4DR5 - chains A and O of the 23 polymer chains in the assembly; structure by X-ray diffraction, 3.45 A resolution.

== Chain A ==
Molecule: 16S rRNA
Organism: Thermus thermophilus
Sequence (1522 nucleotides; numbered 0 to 1544 plus 19 insertion-coded residues; 42 numbers in that range are skipped by the numbering (no residue carries them; nothing is unmodelled there); the number before each row is that of its first residue; a row labelled like 190A-190L holds insertion residues (190A, then the next letters in order); numbering starts at 0):
     0 UUUGUUGGAGAGUUUGAUCCUGGCUCAGGGUGAACGCUGGCGGCGUGCCU
    50 AAGACAUGCAAGUCGUGCGGG
    73 CCGCGGGGUUUU
    88 ACUCCG
    95 UGGUC
   101 AGCGGCGGACGGGUGAGUAACGCGUGGGU
  129A G
   130 ACCUACCCGGAAGAGGGGGACAACCCGGGGAAACUCGGGCUAAUCCCCCA
   180 UGUGGACCCGC
190A-190L CCCUUGGGGUGU
   191 GUCCAAAGGGCUUU
   216 GCCCGCUUCCGGAUGGGCCCGCGUCCCAUCAGCUAGUUGGUGGGGUAAUG
   266 GCCCACCAAGGCGACGACGGGUAGCCGGUCUGAGAGGAUGGCCGGCCACA
   316 GGGGCACUGAGACACGGGCCCCACUCCUACGGGAGGCAGCAGUUAGGAAU
   366 CUUCCGCAAUGGGCGCAAGCCUGACGGAGCGACGCCGCUUGGAGGAAGAA
   416 GCCCUUCGGGGUGUAAACUCCUGAA
   442 CCCGGGACGAAACCCCCGACGA
   474 GGGGACUGACGGUACCGGG
   494 GUAAUAGCGCCGGCCAACUCCGUGCCAGCAGCCGCGGUAAUACGGAGGGC
   544 GCGAGCGUUACCCGGAUUCACUGGGCGUAAAGGGCGUGUAGGCGGCCUGG
   594 GGCGUCCCAUGUGAAAGACCACGGCUCAACCGUGGGGGAGCGUGGGAUAC
   644 GCUCAGGCUAGACGGUGGGAGAGGGUGGUGGAAUUCCCGGAGUAGCGGUG
   694 AAAUGCGCAGAUACCGGGAGGAACGCCGAUGGCGAAGGCAGCCACCUGGU
   744 CCACCCGUGACGCUGAGGCGCGAAAGCGUGGGGAGCAAACCGGAUUAGAU
   794 ACCCGGGUAGUCCACGCCCUAAACGAUGCGCGCUAGGUCUCUGGGUCU
   848 CCUGGGGGCCGAAGCUAACGCGUUAAGCGCGCCGCCUGGGGAGUACGGCC
   898 GCAAGGCUGAAACUCAAAGGAAUUGACGGGGGCCCGCACAAGCGGUGGAG
   948 CAUGUGGUUUAAUUCGAAGXAACGCGAAGAACCUUACCAGGCCUUGACAU
   998 GCUAGG
 1003A G
  1004 AACCCGGGUGAAAGCCUGGGGUGCCCC
1030A-1030D GCGA
  1031 GGGGAGCCCUAGCACAGGUGCUGCAUGGCCGUCGUCAGCUCGUGCCGUGA
  1081 GGUGUUGGGUUAAGUCCCGCAACGAGCGCAACCCCCGCCGUUAGUUGCCA
  1131 GCGGUUCGGCCGGGCACUCUAACGGGACUGCCCGCGAAA
  1171 GCGGGAGGAAGGAGGGGACGACGUCUGGUCAGCAUGGCCCUUACGGCCUG
  1221 GGCGACACACGUGCUACAAUGCCCACUACAAAGCGAUGCCACCCGGCAAC
  1271 GGGGAGCUAAUCGCAAAAAGGUGGGCCCAGUUCGGAUUGGGGUCUGCAAC
  1321 CCGACCCCAUGAAGCCGGAAUCGCUAGUAAUCGCGGAUCAG
 1361A C
  1362 CAUGCCGCGGUGAAUACGUUCCCGGGCCUUGUACACACXGCCXGUXACGC
  1412 CAUGGGAGCGGGCUCUACCCGAAGUCGCCGGG
  1446 AGCCUACGGG
  1459 CAGGCGCCGAGGGUAGGGCCCGUGACUGGGGCGAAGUCGUAACAAGGUAG
  1509 CUGUACCGGAAGGUGCGGCUGGAUCCACUCCUUUCU
Unresolved in the structure: 0-4, 1534-1538
Differences from the reference sequence: conflict C1534 (A2157 in M26923.1), A1535 (C2158 in M26923.1)
Modified / non-standard residues: PSU (pseudouridine-5'-monophosphate) at position 516, 7MG (7N-methyl-8-hydroguanosine-5'-monophosphate) at position 527, M2G (N2-dimethylguanosine-5'-monophosphate) at position 966, 5MC (5-methylcytidine-5'-monophosphate) at position 967, 2MG (2N-methylguanosine-5'-monophosphate) at position 1207, 5MC (5-methylcytidine-5'-monophosphate) at position 1400, 4OC (4n,o2'-methylcytidine-5'-monophosphate) at position 1402, 5MC (5-methylcytidine-5'-monophosphate) at position 1404, 5MC (5-methylcytidine-5'-monophosphate) at position 1407, UR3 (3-methyluridine-5'-monophoshate) at position 1498, MA6 (6N-dimethyladenosine-5'-monophoshate) at position 1518, MA6 (6N-dimethyladenosine-5'-monophoshate) at position 1519, PSU (pseudouridine-5'-monophosphate) at position 1540, PSU (pseudouridine-5'-monophosphate) at position 1541
Ion coordination: Mg2+ site 1 near U5 (its only coordinating residue here); Mg2+ site 2 near G21 (its only coordinating residue here); Mg2+ site 3 near A33 (its only coordinating residue here); Mg2+ site 4: C48, G115; Mg2+ site 5 near A53 (its only coordinating residue here); Mg2+ site 6: C58, A59, U387; Mg2+ site 7: A59, C386, U387; Mg2+ site 8: U62, G105; Mg2+ site 9: G107, G324; Mg2+ site 10: A109, G331; Mg2+ site 11: G117, G289; Mg2+ site 12: C121, G124, U125; 94 more Mg2+ sites not listed
Small-molecule neighbours: streptomycin (SRY): U12, U13, U14, C526, 7MG_527, C912, A913, A914, A915, C1490, G1491

== Chain O ==
Molecule: 30S ribosomal protein S15
Organism: Thermus thermophilus
UniProt: Q5SJ76 (RS15_THET8); residues 1-89 here = UniProt positions 1-89
Chain sequence (89 residues; row label = number of the first residue in the row):
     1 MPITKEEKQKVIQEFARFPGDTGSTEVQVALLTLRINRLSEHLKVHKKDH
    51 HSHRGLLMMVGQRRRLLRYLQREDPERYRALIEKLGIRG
Unresolved in the structure: 1

== How chain A and chain O interact ==
Residue-residue contacts - 73 pairs, chain A then chain O:
  G579(A) - Arg54(O)  hydrogen bond to the sugar
  U580(A) - Arg54(O)  salt bridge to the phosphate
  U580(A) - Leu57(O)  sugar contact
  U580(A) - Met58(O)  sugar contact
  G581(A) - Gly61(O)  phosphate contact
  G581(A) - Arg64(O)  hydrogen bond to the phosphate
  G581(A) - Arg65(O)  salt bridge to the phosphate
  U582(A) - Arg64(O)  salt bridge to the phosphate
  U582(A) - Arg68(O)  salt bridge to the phosphate
  C656(A) - Gln28(O)  hydrogen bond to the sugar
  C656(A) - Gln62(O)  sugar contact
  G657(A) - Thr22(O)  hydrogen bond to the base
  G657(A) - Gly23(O)  sugar contact
  G657(A) - Gln28(O)  sugar contact
  G657(A) - Leu31(O)  phosphate contact
  G658(A) - Lys8(O)  salt bridge to the phosphate
  G658(A) - Ile12(O)  phosphate contact
  G658(A) - Thr22(O)  sugar contact
  G658(A) - Leu31(O)  phosphate contact
  U659(A) - Lys5(O)  phosphate contact
  U659(A) - Lys8(O)  salt bridge to the phosphate
  U659(A) - Gln9(O)  phosphate contact
  G660(A) - Lys5(O)  salt bridge to the phosphate
  G666(A) - His51(O)  sugar contact
  G666(A) - Ser52(O)  base contact
  G667(A) - His42(O)  hydrogen bond to the base
  G667(A) - Asp49(O)  hydrogen bond to the sugar
  G667(A) - His50(O)  sugar contact
  G667(A) - His51(O)  hydrogen bond to the sugar
  G668(A) - His46(O)  hydrogen bond to the sugar
  G668(A) - Lys48(O)  sugar contact
  G668(A) - Asp49(O)  sugar contact
  U669(A) - His46(O)  sugar contact
  A728(A) - Arg54(O)  salt bridge to the phosphate
  A729(A) - His51(O)  base contact
  G730(A) - His51(O)  hydrogen bond to the base
  C739(A) - Pro2(O)  phosphate contact
  C739(A) - His42(O)  hydrogen bond to the sugar
  U740(A) - Pro2(O)  phosphate contact
  U740(A) - Arg38(O)  phosphate contact
  U740(A) - Leu39(O)  phosphate contact
  U740(A) - His42(O)  hydrogen bond to the sugar
  U740(A) - Ser52(O)  hydrogen bond to the sugar
  G741(A) - Arg35(O)  salt bridge to the phosphate
  G741(A) - Leu39(O)  sugar contact
  G741(A) - His51(O)  hydrogen bond to the sugar
  G741(A) - Ser52(O)  sugar contact
  G741(A) - Gly55(O)  hydrogen bond to the sugar
  G742(A) - Arg35(O)  salt bridge to the phosphate
  G742(A) - Met58(O)  sugar contact
  C749(A) - Thr22(O)  base contact
  G750(A) - Phe18(O)  phosphate contact
  G750(A) - Gly20(O)  sugar contact
  G750(A) - Asp21(O)  hydrogen bond to the sugar
  G750(A) - Thr22(O)  hydrogen bond to the sugar
  G750(A) - Gly23(O)  hydrogen bond to the sugar
  G750(A) - Ser24(O)  sugar contact
  G750(A) - Gln28(O)  base contact
  U751(A) - Phe18(O)  phosphate contact
  U751(A) - Asp21(O)  sugar contact
  U751(A) - Gly23(O)  sugar contact
  U751(A) - Ser24(O)  hydrogen bond to the sugar
  U751(A) - Thr25(O)  sugar contact
  G752(A) - Tyr69(O)  sugar contact
  A753(A) - Tyr69(O)  hydrogen bond to the phosphate
  C754(A) - Arg65(O)  sugar contact
  C754(A) - Leu66(O)  sugar contact
  C754(A) - Tyr69(O)  sugar contact
  C754(A) - Arg72(O)  salt bridge to the phosphate
  G755(A) - Arg65(O)  salt bridge to the phosphate
  G763(A) - His53(O)  sugar contact
  C764(A) - His50(O)  phosphate contact
  G809(A) - Lys48(O)  salt bridge to the phosphate
Interface residues without a listed pair, chain A (33 interface residues in all): G727, G765, C808
Interface residues without a listed pair, chain O (40 interface residues in all): Met59, Glu73, Arg77

== In short ==
33 residues of chain A face 40 of chain O across their interface, with 19 hydrogen bonds and 13 salt bridges.
Among the polar pairs are G657(A)-Thr22(O), G667(A)-His42(O) and G730(A)-His51(O). Bound to chain A:
streptomycin. C48(A) and G115(A) coordinate Mg2+ site 4.
Here chain A is 16S rRNA and chain O is 30S ribosomal protein S15, both from Thermus thermophilus. Entry 4DR5
(Crystal structure of the Thermus thermophilus (HB8) 30S ribosomal subunit with codon, crystallographically
disordered cognate transfer ...) was determined by X-ray diffraction, deposited together with 4DR1, 4DR2,
4DR3, 4DR4, 4DR6 and 4DR7.
